PDB entry 9O62 | electron microscopy, 2.03 A resolution | chains C and D of the 14 polymer chains in the assembly

== Chain C ==
Protein: R-phycoerythrin class I alpha subunit
Source organism: Pyropia tenera
UniProt: A0A1C9C9A7 (A0A1C9C9A7_9FLOR); numbering as in UniProt (aligned over 1-164)
Amino-acid sequence (164 residues; row label = number of the first residue in the row):
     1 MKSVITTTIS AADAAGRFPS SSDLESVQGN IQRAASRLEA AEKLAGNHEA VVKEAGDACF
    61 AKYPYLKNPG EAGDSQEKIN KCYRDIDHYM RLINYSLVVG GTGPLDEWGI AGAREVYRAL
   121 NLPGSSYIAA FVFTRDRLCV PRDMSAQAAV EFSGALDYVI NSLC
Construct notes: conflict Pro-64 (Ser in A0A1C9C9A7), Gly-109 (Cys in A0A1C9C9A7), Ala-119 (Thr in A0A1C9C9A7), Gly-124 (Ser in A0A1C9C9A7), Ile-128 (Val in A0A1C9C9A7), Ala-149 (Gly in A0A1C9C9A7), Phe-152 (Tyr in A0A1C9C9A7), Ser-153 (Gly in A0A1C9C9A7), Gly-154 (Ala in A0A1C9C9A7)

== Chain D ==
Protein: R-phycoerythrin class I beta subunit
Source organism: Pyropia tenera
UniProt: A0A1C9C989 (A0A1C9C989_9FLOR); numbering as in UniProt (aligned over 1-176)
Amino-acid sequence (176 residues; numbered 1 to 176; the number before each row is that of its first residue):
     1 MLDAFSRVVV NSDSKAAYVS GSDLQALKTF IADGNKRLDA VNSIVSNASC IVSDAVSGMI
    61 CENPGLIAPG GNCYTNRRMA ACLRDGEIIL RYTSYALLAG DSSVLEDRCL NGLKETYIAL
   121 GVPTNSTARA VSIMKSSAVA FISNTAPQRK MATAAGDCSA LSSEVASYCD KVSAAI
Construct notes: conflict Ser-20 (Gly in A0A1C9C989), Thr-127 (Ser in A0A1C9C989), Ala-128 (Val in A0A1C9C989), Ser-137 (Ala in A0A1C9C989), Pro-147 (Ser in A0A1C9C989), Ala-154 (Thr in A0A1C9C989), Ala-155 (Asp in A0A1C9C989), Ser-173 (Ala in A0A1C9C989)

== Interface between chain C and chain D ==
Pairs across the interface (8; chain C residue first):
  Arg-135(C) / Arg-149(D)
  Asp-157(C) / Ser-46(D)
  Asp-157(C) / Arg-149(D)  salt bridge
  Asp-157(C) / Met-151(D)
  Asn-161(C) / Ser-46(D)  hydrogen bond (side chain-backbone)
  Asn-161(C) / Ala-48(D)
  Asn-161(C) / Ser-49(D)  hydrogen bond
  Cys-164(C) / Ser-49(D)  hydrogen bond
Interface residues without a listed pair, chain C (5 interface residues in all): Val-150
Interface residues without a listed pair, chain D (9 interface residues in all): Asn-42, Val-45, Asn-47, Ala-152

== In short ==
5 residues of chain C face 9 of chain D across their interface, with 3 hydrogen bonds and 1 salt bridge. Polar
contacts include Asp-157(C)/Arg-149(D), Asn-161(C)/Ser-46(D) and Asn-161(C)/Ser-49(D).
Here chain C is R-phycoerythrin class I alpha subunit and chain D is R-phycoerythrin class I beta subunit,
both from Pyropia tenera. Entry 9O62 (1C5H TCR bound to R-phycoerythrin) was determined by electron microscopy
together with 9MGB, 9MKO, 9O60 and 9O61 from the same study.
